3S90 - chains A and C; structure by X-ray diffraction, 1.97 A resolution.

== Chain A ==
Protein: Vinculin
Source organism: Homo sapiens
UniProtKB: P18206 (VINC_HUMAN); residues 1-252 here = UniProt positions 1-252
Sequence (253 residues; numbered 0 to 252; the number before each row is that of its first residue; numbering starts at 0):
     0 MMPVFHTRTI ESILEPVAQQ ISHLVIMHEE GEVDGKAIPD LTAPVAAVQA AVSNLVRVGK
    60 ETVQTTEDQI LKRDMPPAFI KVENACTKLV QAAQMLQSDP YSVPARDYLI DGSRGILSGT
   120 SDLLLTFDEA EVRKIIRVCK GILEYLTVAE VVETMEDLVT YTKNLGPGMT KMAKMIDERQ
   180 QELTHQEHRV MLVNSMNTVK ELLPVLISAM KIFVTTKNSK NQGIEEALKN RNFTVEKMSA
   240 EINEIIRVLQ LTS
Disordered / not traced: 0-2, 251-252
Sequence notes: initiating methionine (0)
Curated features (UniProtKB/Swiss-Prot):
  - modified residue: S97 (Phosphoserine), K173 (N6-acetyllysine)

== Chain C ==
Protein: Talin-1
Source organism: Mus musculus
UniProtKB: P26039 (TLN1_MOUSE); residues 1512-1546 here = UniProt positions 1512-1546
Sequence (40 residues; numbered 1507 to 1546; the number before each row is that of its first residue):
  1507 GPLGSASART ANPTAKRQFV QSAKEVANST ANLVKTIKAL
Disordered / not traced: 1507-1519
Sequence notes: expression tag (1507-1511)
Curated features (UniProtKB/Swiss-Prot):
  - modified residue: K1544 (N6-acetyllysine)

== Interface between chain A and chain C ==
Contacting residue pairs (50; chain A residue first):
  T8(A) - V1526(C)
  I12(A) - V1526(C)  hydrophobic
  I12(A) - K1530(C)
  I12(A) - A1533(C)
  V16(A) - A1533(C)
  V16(A) - T1536(C)
  V16(A) - A1537(C)
  Q19(A) - V1540(C)
  Q19(A) - K1541(C)
  Q19(A) - K1544(C)  hydrogen bond
  I20(A) - V1540(C)  hydrophobic
  H22(A) - K1544(C)
  L23(A) - V1540(C)  hydrophobic
  L23(A) - I1543(C)  hydrophobic
  M26(A) - K1544(C)
  K35(A) - I1543(C)
  K35(A) - K1544(C)  hydrogen bond (side chain-backbone)
  K35(A) - A1545(C)  hydrogen bond (side chain-backbone)
  K35(A) - L1546(C)
  P38(A) - T1542(C)
  L40(A) - T1542(C)
  P43(A) - L1539(C)  hydrophobic
  V44(A) - L1539(C)  hydrophobic
  A46(A) - S1535(C)
  V47(A) - S1535(C)
  V47(A) - T1536(C)
  A50(A) - E1531(C)
  A50(A) - V1532(C)
  A50(A) - S1535(C)
  V51(A) - V1532(C)
  N53(A) - S1528(C)
  L54(A) - S1528(C)
  L54(A) - A1529(C)
  L54(A) - V1532(C)  hydrophobic
  V57(A) - Q1524(C)
  V57(A) - F1525(C)  hydrophobic
  V57(A) - S1528(C)
  E60(A) - Q1524(C)
  M74(A) - F1525(C)  hydrophobic
  L88(A) - L1539(C)  hydrophobic
  S112(A) - V1540(C)
  I115(A) - V1532(C)  hydrophobic
  I115(A) - T1536(C)
  T119(A) - V1532(C)
  L122(A) - F1525(C)
  L123(A) - F1525(C)  hydrophobic
  L123(A) - A1529(C)  hydrophobic
  F126(A) - K1522(C)
  F126(A) - F1525(C)  hydrophobic
  E181(A) - K1522(C)  salt bridge
Also at the interface, not in a pair above, chain A (34 interface residues in all): R56, G58, T61, L108
Interface features reported in the paper:
  - interface residues, chain C: K1522(C)

== Summary ==
The interface between chain A and chain C involves 34 residues on one side and 21 on the other; the contacts
include 3 hydrogen bonds and 1 salt bridge. Polar pairs include E181(A)-K1522(C), Q19(A)-K1544(C) and
K35(A)-K1544(C). From the paper: the interface residue K1522(C).
Chain A is Vinculin (Homo sapiens) and chain C is Talin-1 (Mus musculus); the structure, Human vinculin head
domain Vh1 (residues 1-252) in complex with murine talin (VBS33; residues 1512-1546), was determined by X-ray
diffraction.
